PDB entry 7VY2 | electron microscopy, 2.75 A resolution | chains V and Y of the 66 polymer chains in the assembly

# Chain V (and Y)
Molecule: Antenna pigment protein alpha chain
Organism: Rhodobacter sphaeroides f. sp. denitrificans
Notes: chain Y of this document is another copy of the same molecule, construct and numbering; everything in this record applies to it too
UniProtKB: A0A7Z6W8S0 (A0A7Z6W8S0_CERSP); numbering as in UniProt (aligned over 1-54)
Amino-acid sequence (54 residues; numbered 1 to 54; the number before each row is that of its first residue):
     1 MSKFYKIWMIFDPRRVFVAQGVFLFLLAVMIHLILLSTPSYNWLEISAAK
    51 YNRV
Modified / non-standard residues: Met-1 (N-formylmethionine; FME)
Ligand contacts:
  - bacteriochlorophyll a (BCL), molecule 1: Phe-11, Val-16, Gln-20, Phe-23, Ile-31
  - bacteriochlorophyll a (BCL), molecule 2: Gly-21, Leu-24, Phe-25, Ala-28, His-32, Leu-35, Tyr-41, Trp-43
  - bacteriochlorophyll a (BCL), molecule 3: Leu-24, Leu-27, Ala-28, Ile-31, His-32, Leu-35, Tyr-41
  - spheroidene (SPO), molecule 1: Phe-4, Lys-6, Ile-7, Ile-10
  - spheroidene (SPO), molecule 2: Phe-17, Gln-20, Phe-23, Leu-24, Leu-27, Met-30, Ile-31, Ile-34
  - spheroidene (SPO), molecule 3: Phe-17, Gln-20, Gly-21, Lys-50
  - spheroidene (SPO), molecule 4: Phe-25, Ala-28, Val-29, His-32, Leu-33

# Interface between chain V and chain Y
Contacting residue pairs (14):
  Ile-10(V) with Arg-14(Y), hydrogen bond (backbone-side chain)
  Phe-11(V) with Arg-14(Y); Phe-17(Y), hydrophobic
  Asp-12(V) with Arg-14(Y)
  Arg-15(V) with Arg-14(Y); Val-18(Y)
  Phe-23(V) with Phe-25(Y), hydrophobic
  Leu-27(V) with Phe-25(Y), hydrophobic
  Thr-38(V) with Leu-44(Y)
  Ser-40(V) with Leu-44(Y); Ala-48(Y); Arg-53(Y)
  Tyr-41(V) with Leu-44(Y), hydrophobic; Arg-53(Y), hydrogen bond
Other interface residues (no listed pair), chain V (11 interface residues in all): Ile-7, Ile-34
Other interface residues (no listed pair), chain Y (9 interface residues in all): Pro-13, Leu-36

# In short
11 residues of chain V face 9 of chain Y across their interface, with 2 hydrogen bonds. Among the polar pairs
are Ile-10(V)/Arg-14(Y) and Tyr-41(V)/Arg-53(Y). Bound to chain V: 4 copies of spheroidene and 3 copies of
bacteriochlorophyll a.
Both chains are Antenna pigment protein alpha chain (Rhodobacter sphaeroides f. sp. denitrificans). Entry 7VY2
(Structure of photosynthetic LH1-rc super-complex of rhodobacter sphaeroides dimer) was determined by electron
microscopy together with 7VY3 from the same study.
